4HE2 - chain A; structure by X-ray diffraction, 1.60 A resolution.

== Chain A ==
Protein: Fructose-1,6-bisphosphatase isozyme 2
Source organism: Homo sapiens
Notes: EC 3.1.3.11
UniProt: O00757 (F16P2_HUMAN); residues 1-338 here correspond to UniProt positions 2-339 (UniProt number = residue number + 1)
Chain sequence (338 residues; row label = number of the first residue in the row):
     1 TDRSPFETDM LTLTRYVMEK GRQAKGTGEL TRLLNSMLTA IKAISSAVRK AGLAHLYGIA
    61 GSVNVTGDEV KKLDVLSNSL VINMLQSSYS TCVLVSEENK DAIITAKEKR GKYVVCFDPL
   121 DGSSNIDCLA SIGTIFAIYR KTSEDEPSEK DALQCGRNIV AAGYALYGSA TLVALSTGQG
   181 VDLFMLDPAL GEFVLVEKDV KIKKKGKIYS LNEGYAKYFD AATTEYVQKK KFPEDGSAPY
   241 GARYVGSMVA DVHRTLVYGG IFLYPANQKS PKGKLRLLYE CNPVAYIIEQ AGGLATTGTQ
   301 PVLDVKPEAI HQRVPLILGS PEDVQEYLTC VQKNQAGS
Unresolved in the structure: 1-10, 55-71, 336-338
Sequence notes: engineered mutation Arg-32 (Gln33 in O00757); conflict Leu-85 (Val86 in O00757)
Metal / ion sites: Zn2+: Glu-97, Asp-118, Glu-280 (together with phosphite ion); Mg2+ site 1: Glu-97, Asp-118, Leu-120 (together with phosphite ion); Mg2+ site 2: Glu-97 (together with phosphite ion); Mg2+ site 3: Asp-118, Asp-121, Glu-280 (together with phosphite ion)
Residues lining bound ligands:
  - adenosine monophosphate (AMP): Val-17, Lys-20, Gly-21, Ala-24, Gly-26, Thr-27, Gly-28, Glu-29, Leu-30, Thr-31, Leu-34, Lys-112, Tyr-113, Val-160, Thr-177
  - phosphite ion: Glu-97, Asp-118, Leu-120, Asp-121, Gly-122, Ser-123, Met-248, Glu-280
  - phosphite ion (PO3): Glu-97, Asp-118, Leu-120, Asp-121, Gly-122, Ser-123, Glu-280
Reported in the primary citation:
  - binding site for phosphite ion: Gly-122, Ser-123
  - Mg2+ coordination: Glu-97, Asp-118, Leu-120, Asp-121, Glu-280
  - Zn2+ coordination: Glu-97, Asp-118, Glu-280
  - conformationally variable residues (loop rearrangement, side-chain flip): Glu-97, Thr-177
  - binding site for adenosine monophosphate: Val-17, Ala-24, Thr-27, Glu-29, Leu-30, Thr-31, Lys-112, Tyr-113, Val-160, Thr-177, Gln-179
  - contacts within the chain: Thr-177/Gln-179 (hydrogen bond), Lys-20/Gln-179 (hydrogen bond)

== In short ==
Chain A binds adenosine monophosphate and phosphite ion. The Zn2+ site is built by Glu-97, Asp-118 and
Glu-280. Glu-97, Asp-118 and Leu-120 form the Mg2+ site 1. From the paper: a binding site for adenosine
monophosphate at Val-17, Ala-24 and Thr-27 among others; a binding site for phosphite ion at Gly-122 and
Ser-123.
Chain A is Fructose-1,6-bisphosphatase isozyme 2 (Homo sapiens); the structure, Crystal structure of human
muscle fructose-1,6-bisphosphatase Q32R mutant complex with AMP, was determined by X-ray diffraction together
with 4HE0 and 4HE1 from the same study.
